PDB entry 4P8S | X-ray diffraction, 1.80 A resolution | chain A

Chain A:
Name: Reticulon-4 receptor-like 2
Source organism: Rattus norvegicus
Notes: fragment: LRR domain residues 29-310
UniProtKB: Q80WD1 (R4RL2_RAT); residue numbers follow UniProt; this construct covers 29-310
Amino-acid sequence (282 residues; numbered 29 to 310; the number before each row is that of its first residue):
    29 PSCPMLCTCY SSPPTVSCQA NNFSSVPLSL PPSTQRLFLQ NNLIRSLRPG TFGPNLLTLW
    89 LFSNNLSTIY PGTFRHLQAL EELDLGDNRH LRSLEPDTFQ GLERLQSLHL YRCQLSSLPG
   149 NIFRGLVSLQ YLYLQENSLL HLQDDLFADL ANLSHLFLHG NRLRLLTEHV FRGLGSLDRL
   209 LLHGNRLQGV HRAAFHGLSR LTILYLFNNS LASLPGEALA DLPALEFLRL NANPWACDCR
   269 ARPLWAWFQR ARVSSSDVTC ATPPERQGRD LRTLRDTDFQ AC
Disulfide bonds: Cys31-Cys37, Cys35-Cys46, Cys265-Cys288, Cys267-Cys310
Covalent attachments: N-acetylglucosamine (NAG) linked to Asn50, Asn93; glycan linked to Asn236
UniProt features mapped onto this chain:
  - glycosylation (N-linked (GlcNAc...) asparagine): Asn50, Asn93, Asn236
From the paper describing this entry:
  - post-translational modification sites: Asn50, Asn93, Asn236

Overview:
N-acetylglucosamine is covalently linked to Asn50 and Asn93. The paper reports modification sites Asn50, Asn93
and Asn236.
Chain A is Reticulon-4 receptor-like 2 (Rattus norvegicus); the structure, Crystal structure of
Nogo-receptor-2, was determined by X-ray diffraction together with 4P91 from the same study.
